PDB entry 5AWF | X-ray diffraction, 2.96 A resolution | chains B and D of the 4 polymer chains in the assembly

# Chain B
Protein: FeS cluster assembly protein SufD
Source organism: Escherichia coli (strain K12)
UniProtKB: P77689 (SUFD_ECOLI); residues 1-423 here = UniProt positions 1-423
Chain sequence (423 residues; numbered 1 to 423; the number before each row is that of its first residue):
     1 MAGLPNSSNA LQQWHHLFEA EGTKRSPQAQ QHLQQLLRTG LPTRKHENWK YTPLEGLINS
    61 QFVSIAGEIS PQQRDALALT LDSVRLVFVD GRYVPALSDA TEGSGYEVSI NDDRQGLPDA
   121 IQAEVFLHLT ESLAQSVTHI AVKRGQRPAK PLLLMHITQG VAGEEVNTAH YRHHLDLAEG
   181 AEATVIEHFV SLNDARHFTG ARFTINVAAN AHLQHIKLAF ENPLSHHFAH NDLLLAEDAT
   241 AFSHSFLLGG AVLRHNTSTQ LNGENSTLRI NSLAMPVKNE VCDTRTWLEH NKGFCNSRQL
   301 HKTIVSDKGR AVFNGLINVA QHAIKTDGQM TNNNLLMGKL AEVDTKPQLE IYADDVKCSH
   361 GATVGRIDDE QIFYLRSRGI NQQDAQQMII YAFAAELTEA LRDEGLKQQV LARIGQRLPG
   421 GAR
Disordered / not traced: 1-7, 422-423

# Chain D
Protein: Probable ATP-dependent transporter SufC
Source organism: Escherichia coli (strain K12)
UniProtKB: P77499 (SUFC_ECOLI); residues 1-248 here = UniProt positions 1-248
Chain sequence (248 residues; row label = number of the first residue in the row):
     1 MLSIKDLHVS VEDKAILRGL SLDVHPGEVH AIMGPNGSGK STLSATLAGR EDYEVTGGTV
    61 EFKGKDLLAL SPEDRAGEGI FMAFQYPVEI PGVSNQFFLQ TALNAVRSYR GQETLDRFDF
   121 QDLMEEKIAL LKMPEDLLTR SVNVGFSGGE KKRNDILQMA VLEPELCILD ESDSGLDIDA
   181 LKVVADGVNS LRDGKRSFII VTHYQRILDY IKPDYVHVLY QGRIVKSGDF TLVKQLEEQG
   241 YGWLTEQQ
Disordered / not traced: 236-248
UniProt features mapped onto this chain:
  - binding site (ATP): Gly34 to Ser41
From the paper describing this entry:
  - catalytic residues: Lys40, Glu171, His203
  - mutagenesis - K40R, E171Q, H203A: abolished catalytic activity on ATP
  - mutagenesis - K40R, E171Q, H203A: unchanged stability
  - mutagenesis - K40R, E171Q, H203A: abolished growth

# Chain B / chain D interface
Residue-residue contacts (48; chain B residue first):
  Glu370(B) - Arg50(D)  salt bridge
  Glu370(B) - Phe84(D)
  Glu370(B) - Val88(D)
  Gln371(B) - Val88(D)
  Gln371(B) - Glu89(D)  hydrogen bond (side chain-backbone)
  Gln371(B) - Ile90(D)
  Gln371(B) - Pro91(D)
  Phe373(B) - Ala48(D)  hydrophobic
  Phe373(B) - Gly49(D)
  Phe373(B) - Arg50(D)
  Phe373(B) - Pro72(D)  hydrophobic
  Phe373(B) - Phe84(D)  hydrophobic
  Tyr374(B) - Phe84(D)  hydrophobic
  Tyr374(B) - Val88(D)  hydrophobic
  Tyr374(B) - Ile90(D)  hydrophobic
  Tyr374(B) - Asn143(D)
  Tyr374(B) - Asp155(D)  hydrogen bond
  Tyr374(B) - Gln158(D)  hydrogen bond
  Leu375(B) - Ile90(D)  hydrophobic
  Leu375(B) - Phe98(D)  hydrophobic
  Arg376(B) - Ser71(D)
  Arg376(B) - Pro72(D)
  Arg376(B) - Glu73(D)  salt bridge
  Ser377(B) - Ala76(D)
  Ser377(B) - Phe84(D)
  Arg378(B) - Ala76(D)
  Arg378(B) - Phe81(D)
  Arg378(B) - Met82(D)  hydrogen bond (side chain-backbone)
  Arg378(B) - Phe84(D)
  Arg378(B) - Phe98(D)
  Arg378(B) - Ala102(D)
  Arg378(B) - Val106(D)
  Arg378(B) - Asp155(D)  salt bridge
  Arg378(B) - Gln158(D)  hydrogen bond
  Arg378(B) - Leu162(D)
  Gly379(B) - Glu73(D)
  Gly379(B) - Ala76(D)
  Gly379(B) - Ala105(D)
  Ile380(B) - Glu73(D)
  Ile380(B) - Phe98(D)
  Ile380(B) - Thr101(D)
  Ile380(B) - Ala102(D)  hydrophobic
  Asn381(B) - Glu73(D)
  Gln382(B) - Glu73(D)  hydrogen bond (backbone-side chain)
  Met388(B) - Val93(D)  hydrophobic
  Met388(B) - Phe97(D)  hydrophobic
  Met388(B) - Phe98(D)  hydrophobic
  Ala392(B) - Gly92(D)
Interface residues without a listed pair, chain D (30 interface residues in all): Ile80, Ala83, Pro87, Val142

# In short
14 residues of chain B face 30 of chain D across their interface, with 6 hydrogen bonds and 3 salt bridges.
Among the polar pairs are Glu370(B)-Arg50(D), Arg376(B)-Glu73(D) and Arg378(B)-Asp155(D). The paper reports
catalytic residues Lys40(D), Glu171(D) and His203(D); K40R, E171Q and H203A of chain D abolish catalytic
activity on ATP.
Chain B is FeS cluster assembly protein SufD and chain D is Probable ATP-dependent transporter SufC, both from
Escherichia coli (strain K12); the structure, Crystal structure of SufB-SufC-SufD complex from Escherichia
coli, was determined by X-ray diffraction together with 5AWG from the same study.
